Entry 3ZH4 (X-ray diffraction, 1.80 A resolution); this record covers chain A.

[Chain A]
Protein: Udp-N-acetylglucosamine 1-carboxyvinyltransferase
From: Streptococcus pneumoniae
Notes: EC 2.5.1.7
Reference sequence: B1IBM3 (B1IBM3_STRPI); residue numbers follow UniProt; this construct covers 1-419
Amino-acid sequence (419 residues; row label = number of the first residue in the row):
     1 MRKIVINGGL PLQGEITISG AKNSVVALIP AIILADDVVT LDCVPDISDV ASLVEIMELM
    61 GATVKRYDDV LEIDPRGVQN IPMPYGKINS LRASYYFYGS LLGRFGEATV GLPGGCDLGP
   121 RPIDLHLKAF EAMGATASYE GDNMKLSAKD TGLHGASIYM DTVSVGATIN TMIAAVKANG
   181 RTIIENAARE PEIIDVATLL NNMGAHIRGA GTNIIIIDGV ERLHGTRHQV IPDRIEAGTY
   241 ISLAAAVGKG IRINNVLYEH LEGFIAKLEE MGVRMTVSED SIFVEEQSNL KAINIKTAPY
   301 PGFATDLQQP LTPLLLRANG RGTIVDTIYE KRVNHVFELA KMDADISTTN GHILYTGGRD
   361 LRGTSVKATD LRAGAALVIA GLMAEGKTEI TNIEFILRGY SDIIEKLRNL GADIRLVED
Not modelled in the structure: 85-87, 113-116, 419
Ligand contacts: citrate anion (FLC): K22, N23, R92, D306, R332, D370, L371, R372, R398
Swiss-Prot annotation at these positions:
  - active site: C116 (Proton donor)
  - binding site (phosphoenolpyruvate): K22, N23
  - binding site (UDP-N-acetyl-alpha-D-glucosamine): R92, R121 to L125, D306, I328
  - modified residue: C116 (2-(S-cysteinyl)pyruvic acid O-phosphothioketal)
What the authors report for this chain:
  - catalytic residues: C116 (citing earlier work)
  - conformationally variable residues (order/disorder transition): V110 to P122

[Summary]
Ligands of chain A: citrate anion. From UniProt: active-site residue C116, phosphoenolpyruvate-binding
residues K22 and N23 and 8 UDP-N-acetyl-alpha-D-glucosamine-binding residues. From the paper: the catalytic
residue C116; conformational variability at V110.
Chain A is Udp-N-acetylglucosamine 1-carboxyvinyltransferase (Streptococcus pneumoniae); the structure,
crystal structure of S. pneumoniae Hungary 19A MurA1 in complex with citrate, was determined by X-ray
diffraction together with 3ZH3 from the same study.
